5E25 - chains A and C; structure by X-ray diffraction, 2.20 A resolution.

== Chain A (and C) ==
Molecule: branched-chain aminotransferase
Organism: Geoglobus acetivorans
Notes: chain C of this document is another copy of the same molecule, construct and numbering; everything in this record applies to it too
UniProtKB: A0A0A7GJ30 (A0A0A7GJ30_9EURY); numbering as in UniProt (aligned over 2-292)
Sequence (291 residues; each row starts with the number of its first residue):
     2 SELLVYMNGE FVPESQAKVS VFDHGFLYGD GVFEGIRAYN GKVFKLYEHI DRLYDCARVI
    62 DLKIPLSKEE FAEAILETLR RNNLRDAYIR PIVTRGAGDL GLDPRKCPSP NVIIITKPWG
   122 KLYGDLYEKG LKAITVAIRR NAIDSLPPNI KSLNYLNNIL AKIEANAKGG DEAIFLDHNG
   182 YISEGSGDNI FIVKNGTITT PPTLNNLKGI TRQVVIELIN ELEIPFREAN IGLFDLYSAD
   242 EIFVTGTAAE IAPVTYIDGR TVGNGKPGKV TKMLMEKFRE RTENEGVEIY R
Not modelled in the structure: 292 (chain C: 121-126)
Covalently attached groups: pyridoxal phosphate (PLP) linked to Lys-152
Residues lining bound ligands:
  - 2-oxoglutaric acid (AKG): Phe-34, Gly-36, Tyr-89, Arg-91, Trp-120, Tyr-156, Gly-188, Gly-247, Thr-248, Ala-249
  - pyridoxal phosphate (PLP): Phe-34, His-50, Arg-53, Arg-141, Tyr-156, Asn-159, Glu-185, Ser-187, Gly-188, Asp-189, Asn-190, Leu-208, Gly-210, Ile-211, Thr-212, Arg-213, Thr-246, Gly-247, Thr-248
Reported in the primary citation:
  - binding site for 2-oxoglutaric acid: Tyr-29, Phe-34, Gly-36, Tyr-89, Arg-91, Leu-101, Leu-103, Trp-120, Gly-188, Thr-248, Ala-249, Ala-250
  - conformationally variable residues (loop rearrangement, order/disorder transition, side-chain flip): Leu-101, Leu-103, Trp-120 to Tyr-124, Gly-121 to Glu-129, Ala-249 to Ile-252, Gly-264 to Gly-266
  - specificity-determining residues: Leu-123

== Chain A / chain C interface ==
Residue-residue contacts (102; chain A residue first):
  Glu-15(A) with Phe-23(C)
  Ala-18(A) with Ser-21(C); Val-22(C), hydrogen bond (backbone-backbone)
  Lys-19(A) with Lys-19(C); Val-20(C)
  Val-20(A) with Lys-19(C); Val-20(C), hydrogen bond (backbone-backbone); Phe-27(C), hydrophobic
  Ser-21(A) with Ala-18(C)
  Val-22(A) with Ala-18(C), hydrogen bond (backbone-backbone); Ile-114(C), hydrophobic
  Phe-23(A) with Glu-15(C); Ile-116(C), hydrophobic; Lys-118(C)
  Gly-26(A) with Phe-27(C)
  Phe-27(A) with Val-20(C), hydrophobic; Phe-27(C); Thr-95(C); Ile-114(C), hydrophobic; Leu-154(C)
  Leu-28(A) with Ile-93(C), hydrophobic; Leu-154(C)
  Tyr-29(A) with Arg-91(C), hydrogen bond; Leu-154(C); Tyr-156(C), hydrogen bond (backbone-backbone); Leu-157(C); Ile-160(C), hydrophobic
  Gly-30(A) with Leu-154(C), hydrogen bond (backbone-backbone); Leu-157(C)
  Asp-31(A) with Leu-157(C); Ile-160(C)
  Val-60(A) with Leu-161(C)
  Ile-61(A) with Ile-164(C)
  Asp-62(A) with Ile-164(C)
  Tyr-89(A) with Leu-101(C), hydrophobic
  Arg-91(A) with Tyr-29(C), hydrogen bond; Leu-101(C), hydrogen bond (side chain-backbone)
  Ile-93(A) with Leu-28(C), hydrophobic
  Thr-95(A) with Phe-27(C)
  Arg-96(A) with Ile-160(C)
  Leu-101(A) with Tyr-89(C), hydrophobic; Lys-118(C)
  Leu-103(A) with Tyr-156(C), hydrophobic; Asn-159(C); Ile-160(C)
  Asp-104(A) with Lys-163(C); Asn-167(C), hydrogen bond
  Pro-105(A) with Ile-164(C), hydrophobic
  Arg-106(A) with Asn-167(C), hydrogen bond (side chain-backbone)
  Ile-114(A) with Val-22(C), hydrophobic; Phe-27(C), hydrophobic
  Ile-116(A) with Phe-23(C), hydrophobic
  Trp-120(A) with Asp-100(C); Leu-101(C); Gly-102(C)
  Ile-139(A) with Asp-145(C); Ser-146(C)
  Arg-140(A) with Asp-145(C), hydrogen bond (backbone-backbone); Ser-146(C)
  Arg-141(A) with Ser-146(C), hydrogen bond (backbone-side chain)
  Asn-142(A) with Ser-146(C); Leu-147(C)
  Asp-145(A) with Ile-139(C); Arg-140(C), hydrogen bond (backbone-backbone)
  Ser-146(A) with Ile-139(C); Arg-140(C), hydrogen bond (side chain-backbone); Arg-141(C), hydrogen bond (side chain-backbone); Asn-142(C); Asn-158(C), hydrogen bond (backbone-side chain)
  Leu-147(A) with Asn-142(C); Leu-147(C), hydrophobic; Leu-157(C), hydrophobic
  Ser-153(A) with Leu-157(C)
  Leu-154(A) with Phe-27(C); Leu-28(C); Tyr-29(C); Gly-30(C), hydrogen bond (backbone-backbone)
  Asn-155(A) with Asn-155(C), hydrogen bond (side chain-backbone); Tyr-156(C); Leu-157(C)
  Tyr-156(A) with Tyr-29(C), hydrogen bond (backbone-backbone); Leu-103(C), hydrophobic; Asn-155(C)
  Leu-157(A) with Tyr-29(C); Asp-31(C); Ile-61(C), hydrophobic; Leu-147(C), hydrophobic; Ser-153(C); Asn-155(C)
  Asn-158(A) with Ser-146(C), hydrogen bond (side chain-backbone)
  Ile-160(A) with Tyr-29(C), hydrophobic; Asp-31(C); Leu-103(C)
  Leu-161(A) with Val-60(C)
  Lys-163(A) with Asp-104(C)
  Ile-164(A) with Ile-61(C); Asp-62(C); Pro-105(C), hydrophobic
  Asn-167(A) with Asp-104(C); Arg-106(C), hydrogen bond
  His-179(A) with His-179(C)
  Ser-187(A) with Leu-103(C)
Interface residues without a listed pair, chain A (57 interface residues in all): Asp-24, Gly-32, Phe-34, Lys-118, Ala-138, Pro-148, Asn-159, Gly-188
Interface residues without a listed pair, chain C (59 interface residues in all): Val-6, Met-8, Asp-24, Gly-26, Phe-34, Arg-96, Ala-143, Pro-148, Ile-151, Ser-187

== Overview ==
Chain A and chain C form an interface of 57 and 59 residues respectively; the contacts include 21 hydrogen
bonds. Among the polar pairs are Tyr-29(A)/Arg-91(C), Arg-91(A)/Leu-101(C) and Asp-104(A)/Asn-167(C). Ligands
of chain A: 2-oxoglutaric acid. From the paper: a binding site for 2-oxoglutaric acid at Tyr-29(A), Phe-34(A)
and Gly-36(A) among others; the specificity determinant Leu-123(A).
Both chains are branched-chain aminotransferase (Geoglobus acetivorans). Entry 5E25 (Crystal structure of
branched-chain aminotransferase from thermophilic archaea Geoglobus acetivorans complexed with
alpha-ketoglutarate) was determined by X-ray diffraction (same publication as 5MQZ, 5MR0 and 5CM0).
